8D9D - chains C and E of the 6 polymer chains in the assembly; structure by electron microscopy, 3.59 A resolution.

Chain C:
Protein: DNA polymerase alpha catalytic subunit
From: Homo sapiens
Notes: EC 2.7.7.7
UniProtKB: P09884 (DPOLA_HUMAN); numbering as in UniProt (aligned over 1-1462)
Sequence (1462 residues; row label = number of the first residue in the row):
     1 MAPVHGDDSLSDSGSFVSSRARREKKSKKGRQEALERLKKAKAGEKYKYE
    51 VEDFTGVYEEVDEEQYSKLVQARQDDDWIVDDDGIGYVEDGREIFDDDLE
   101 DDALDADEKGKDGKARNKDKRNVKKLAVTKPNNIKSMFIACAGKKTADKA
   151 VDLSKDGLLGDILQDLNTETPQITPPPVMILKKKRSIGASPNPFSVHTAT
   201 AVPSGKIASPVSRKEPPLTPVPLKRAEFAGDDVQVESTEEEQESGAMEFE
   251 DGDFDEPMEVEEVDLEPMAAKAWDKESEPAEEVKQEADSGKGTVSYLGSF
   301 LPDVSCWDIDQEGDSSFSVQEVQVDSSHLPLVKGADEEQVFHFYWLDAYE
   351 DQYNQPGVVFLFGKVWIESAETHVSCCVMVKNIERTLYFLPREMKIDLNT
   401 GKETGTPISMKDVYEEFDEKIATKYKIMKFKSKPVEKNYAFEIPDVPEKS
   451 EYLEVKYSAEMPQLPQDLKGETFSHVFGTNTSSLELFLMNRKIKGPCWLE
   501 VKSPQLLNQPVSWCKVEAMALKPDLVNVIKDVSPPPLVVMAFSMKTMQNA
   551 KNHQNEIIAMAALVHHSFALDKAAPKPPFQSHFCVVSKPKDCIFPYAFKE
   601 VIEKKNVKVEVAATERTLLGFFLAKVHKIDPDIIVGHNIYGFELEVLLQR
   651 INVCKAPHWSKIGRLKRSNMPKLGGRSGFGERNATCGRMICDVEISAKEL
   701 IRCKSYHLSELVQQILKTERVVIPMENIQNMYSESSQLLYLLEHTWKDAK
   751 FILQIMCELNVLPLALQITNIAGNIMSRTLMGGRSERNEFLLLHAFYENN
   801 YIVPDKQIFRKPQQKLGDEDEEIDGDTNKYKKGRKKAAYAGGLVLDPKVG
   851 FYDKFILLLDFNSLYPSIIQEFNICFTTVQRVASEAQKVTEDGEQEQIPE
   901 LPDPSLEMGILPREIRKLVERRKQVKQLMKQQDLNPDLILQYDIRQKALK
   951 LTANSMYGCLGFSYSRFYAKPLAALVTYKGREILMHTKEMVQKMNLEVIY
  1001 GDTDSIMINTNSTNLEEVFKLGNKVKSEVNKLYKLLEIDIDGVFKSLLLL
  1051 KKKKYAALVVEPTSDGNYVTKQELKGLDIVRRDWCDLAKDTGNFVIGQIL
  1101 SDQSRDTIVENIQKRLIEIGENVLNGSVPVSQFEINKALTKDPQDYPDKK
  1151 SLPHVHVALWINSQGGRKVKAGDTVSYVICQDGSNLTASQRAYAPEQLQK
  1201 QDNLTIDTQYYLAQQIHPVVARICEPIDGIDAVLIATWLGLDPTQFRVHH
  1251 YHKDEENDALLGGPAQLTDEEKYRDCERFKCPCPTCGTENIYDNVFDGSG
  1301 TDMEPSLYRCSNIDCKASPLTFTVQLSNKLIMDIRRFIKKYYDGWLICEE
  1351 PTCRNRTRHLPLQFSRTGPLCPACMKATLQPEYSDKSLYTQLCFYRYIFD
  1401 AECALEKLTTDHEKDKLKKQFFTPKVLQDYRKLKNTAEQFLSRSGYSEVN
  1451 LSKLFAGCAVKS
Disordered / not traced: 1-337, 674-677, 809-836, 883-895, 1252-1267, 1457-1462
Bound ions: Mg2+: Asp860, Phe861, Asp1004 (together with 2'-deoxyadenosine 5'-triphosphate); Zn2+ site 1: Cys1283, Cys1286, Cys1310, Cys1315; Zn2+ site 2: Cys1348, Cys1353, Cys1371, Cys1374
Residues lining bound ligands: 2'-deoxyadenosine 5'-triphosphate (DTP): Asp860, Phe861, Asn862, Ser863, Leu864, Tyr865, Pro866, Arg922, Lys950, Leu951, Asn954, Tyr957, Asp1004
Swiss-Prot annotation at these positions:
  - zinc finger: Cys1283 to Ser1318 (CysA-type)
  - motif: Cys1348 to Cys1374 (CysB motif)
  - binding site (Zn(2+)): Cys1283, Cys1286, Cys1310, Cys1315, Cys1348, Cys1353, Cys1371, Cys1374
  - site: Lys124, Lys125 (Cleavage)
  - modified residue: Thr174 (Phosphothreonine), Ser186 (Phosphoserine), Ser190 (Phosphoserine), Ser209 (Phosphoserine), Lys224 (N6-acetyllysine), Thr406 (Phosphothreonine), Lys970 (N6-succinyllysine)
  - natural variant: Ile79 (I79S: In VEODS), Gly110 (G110R: In VEODS), Pro1381 (P1381L: In VEODS)

Chain E:
Molecule: 12-nt DNA/RNA hybrid strand
Sequence (12 nucleotides; numbered 1 to 12; the number before each row is that of its first residue):
     1 XGCGGCACGACC
Modified positions: GTP (guanosine-5'-triphosphate) at position 1
Bound ions: Mg2+ near GTP_1 (its only coordinating residue here)

Interface between chain C and chain E:
Contacting residue pairs (26):
  Arg702(C) with DA10(E), salt bridge to the phosphate
  Asp1002(C) with DC12(E), sugar contact
  Thr1003(C) with DC12(E), sugar contact
  Asp1004(C) with DC12(E), sugar contact
  Lys1053(C) with DC11(E), base contact
  Lys1075(C) with DC11(E), phosphate contact; DC12(E), salt bridge to the phosphate
  Gly1076(C) with DC11(E), sugar contact
  Val1080(C) with DA10(E), phosphate contact
  Arg1081(C) with C8(E), base contact; G9(E), hydrogen bond to the sugar; DA10(E), sugar contact
  Arg1082(C) with G9(E), salt bridge to the phosphate; DA10(E), phosphate contact
  Asp1083(C) with C8(E), hydrogen bond to the sugar
  Ala1138(C) with C8(E), sugar contact; G9(E), hydrogen bond to the phosphate
  Leu1139(C) with C8(E), phosphate contact
  Thr1140(C) with C8(E), hydrogen bond to the phosphate
  Lys1141(C) with A7(E), salt bridge to the phosphate
  Tyr1146(C) with A7(E), phosphate contact; C8(E), hydrogen bond to the phosphate
  Asp1148(C) with C6(E), sugar contact
  Leu1152(C) with A7(E), sugar contact
  His1154(C) with A7(E), sugar contact; C8(E), salt bridge to the phosphate
Also at the interface, not in a pair above, chain C (23 interface residues in all): Tyr1055, Leu1074, Lys1137, His1249
Also at the interface, not in a pair above, chain E (8 interface residues in all): GTP_1

Overview:
23 residues of chain C and 8 residues of chain E are in contact, with 5 hydrogen bonds and 5 salt bridges.
Polar pairs include Arg1081(C)-G9(E), Asp1083(C)-C8(E) and Ala1138(C)-G9(E). Chain C binds 2'-deoxyadenosine
5'-triphosphate. From UniProt: 8 Zn2+-binding residues on chain C.
Chain C is DNA polymerase alpha catalytic subunit (Homo sapiens) and chain E is a 12-nt DNA/RNA hybrid strand;
the structure, Human DNA polymerase-alpha/primase elongation complex II bound to primer/template, was
determined by electron microscopy (same publication as 8D96).
